6S9E - chains B and F of the 6 polymer chains in the assembly; structure by X-ray diffraction, 2.25 A resolution.

Chain B:
Protein: Tubulin beta-2B chain
From: Bos taurus
UniProtKB: Q6B856 (TBB2B_BOVIN); the author numbering skips numbers that UniProt does not, so the offset changes along the chain: 1-42 = UniProt 1-42; 45-360 = UniProt 43-358; 369-455 = UniProt 359-445
Chain sequence (445 residues; each row starts with the number of its first residue; note: 10 numbers in that range are skipped by the numbering (no residue carries them; nothing is unmodelled there)):
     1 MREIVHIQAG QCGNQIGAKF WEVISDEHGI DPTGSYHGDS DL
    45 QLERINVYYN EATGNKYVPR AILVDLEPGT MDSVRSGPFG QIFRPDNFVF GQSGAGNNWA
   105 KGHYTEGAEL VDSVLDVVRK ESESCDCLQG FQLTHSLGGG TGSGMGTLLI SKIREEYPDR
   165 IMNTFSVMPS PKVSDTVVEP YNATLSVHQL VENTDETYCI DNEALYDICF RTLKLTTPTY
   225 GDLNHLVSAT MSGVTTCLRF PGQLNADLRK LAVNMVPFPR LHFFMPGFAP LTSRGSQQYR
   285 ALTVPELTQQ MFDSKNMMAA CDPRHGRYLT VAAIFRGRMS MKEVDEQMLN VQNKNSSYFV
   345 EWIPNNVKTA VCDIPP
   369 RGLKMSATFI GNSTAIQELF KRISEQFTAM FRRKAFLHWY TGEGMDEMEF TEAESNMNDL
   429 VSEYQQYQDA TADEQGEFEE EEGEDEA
Unresolved in the structure: 1, 278-281, 439-455
Metal / ion sites: Mg2+: Q11 (together with GDP, aluminium fluoride); Ca2+ near E113 (its only coordinating residue here)
Ligand contacts:
  - aluminium fluoride: Q11, E71, T74, N101, D179
  - GDP (guanosine-5'-diphosphate): G10, Q11, C12, Q15, I16, D69, N101, S140, G142, G143, G144, T145, G146, S147, V171, P173, V177, D179, E183, N206, L209, Y224, L227, N228
Curated features (UniProtKB/Swiss-Prot):
  - motif: M1 to I4 (MREI motif)
  - binding site (GTP): Q11, E71, S140, G144, T145, G146, N206, N228
  - binding site (Mg(2+)): E71
  - modified residue: S40 (Phosphoserine), T57 (Phosphothreonine), K60 (N6-acetyllysine), S174 (Phosphoserine), T287 (Phosphothreonine), T292 (Phosphothreonine), R320 (Omega-N-methylarginine), E448 (5-glutamyl polyglutamate)
  - cross-link (Glycyl lysine isopeptide (Lys-Gly)): K60 (interchain with G-Cter in ubiquitin), K326 (interchain with G-Cter in ubiquitin)
From the paper describing this entry:
  - binding site for aluminium fluoride: E71, N101
  - binding site for GDP: Q11, G144, T145, G146, N206, N228

Chain F:
Protein: Tubulin Tyrosine ligase
From: Gallus gallus
UniProtKB: E1BQ43 (E1BQ43_CHICK); residue numbers follow UniProt; this construct covers 1-378
Chain sequence (378 residues; row label = number of the first residue in the row):
     1 MYTFVVRDEN SSVYAEVSRL LLATGQWKRL RKDNPRFNLM LGERNRLPFG RLGHEPGLVQ
    61 LVNYYRGADK LCRKASLVKL IKTSPELSES CTWFPESYVI YPTNLKTPVA PAQNGIRHLI
   121 NNTRTDEREV FLAAYNRRRE GREGNVWIAK SSAGAKGEGI LISSEASELL DFIDEQGQVH
   181 VIQKYLEKPL LLEPGHRKFD IRSWVLVDHL YNIYLYREGV LRTSSEPYNS ANFQDKTCHL
   241 TNHCIQKEYS KNYGRYEEGN EMFFEEFNQY LMDALNTTLE NSILLQIKHI IRSCLMCIEP
   301 AISTKHLHYQ SFQLFGFDFM VDEELKVWLI EVNGAPACAQ KLYAELCQGI VDVAISSVFP
   361 LADTGQKTSQ PTSIFIKL
Unresolved in the structure: 103-125, 137-143, 153-161, 174-178, 232-233, 249-251, 363-372
Metal / ion sites: Mg2+: E331 (together with AMP-PCP)
Ligand contacts: AMP-PCP (ACP; phosphomethylphosphonic acid adenylate ester): K74, P95, I148, K150, Q183, K184, Y185, L186, K198, D200, R202, R222, H239, L240, T241, N242, D318, I330, E331, N333

How chain B and chain F interact:
Residue-residue contacts - 8 pairs, chain B then chain F:
  L333(B) - P56(F)
  Q336(B) - R36(F)  hydrogen bond
  N337(B) - R36(F)  hydrogen bond
  N337(B) - G57(F)
  N337(B) - L58(F)
  K338(B) - K28(F)  hydrogen bond (backbone-side chain)
  S340(B) - L30(F)
  S340(B) - N34(F)  hydrogen bond
Other interface residues (no listed pair), chain B (6 interface residues in all): N349
Other interface residues (no listed pair), chain F (8 interface residues in all): T3

Summary:
Chain B and chain F form an interface of 6 and 8 residues respectively, with 4 hydrogen bonds. Polar contacts
include Q336(B)-R36(F), N337(B)-R36(F) and K338(B)-K28(F). The paper reports a binding site for GDP at Q11(B),
G144(B) and T145(B) among others; a binding site for aluminium fluoride at E71(B) and N101(B).
Chain B is Tubulin beta-2B chain (Bos taurus) and chain F is Tubulin Tyrosine ligase (Gallus gallus); the
structure, Tubulin-GDP.AlF complex, was determined by X-ray diffraction, deposited together with 6GZE.
